8P0G - chains A and B of the 5 polymer chains in the assembly; structure by electron microscopy, 3.17 A resolution.

[Chain A]
Molecule: Polymerase acidic protein
Source organism: Thogotovirus thogotoense
UniProtKB: P27194 (PA_THOGV); numbering as in UniProt (aligned over 1-622)
Chain sequence (622 residues; each row starts with the number of its first residue):
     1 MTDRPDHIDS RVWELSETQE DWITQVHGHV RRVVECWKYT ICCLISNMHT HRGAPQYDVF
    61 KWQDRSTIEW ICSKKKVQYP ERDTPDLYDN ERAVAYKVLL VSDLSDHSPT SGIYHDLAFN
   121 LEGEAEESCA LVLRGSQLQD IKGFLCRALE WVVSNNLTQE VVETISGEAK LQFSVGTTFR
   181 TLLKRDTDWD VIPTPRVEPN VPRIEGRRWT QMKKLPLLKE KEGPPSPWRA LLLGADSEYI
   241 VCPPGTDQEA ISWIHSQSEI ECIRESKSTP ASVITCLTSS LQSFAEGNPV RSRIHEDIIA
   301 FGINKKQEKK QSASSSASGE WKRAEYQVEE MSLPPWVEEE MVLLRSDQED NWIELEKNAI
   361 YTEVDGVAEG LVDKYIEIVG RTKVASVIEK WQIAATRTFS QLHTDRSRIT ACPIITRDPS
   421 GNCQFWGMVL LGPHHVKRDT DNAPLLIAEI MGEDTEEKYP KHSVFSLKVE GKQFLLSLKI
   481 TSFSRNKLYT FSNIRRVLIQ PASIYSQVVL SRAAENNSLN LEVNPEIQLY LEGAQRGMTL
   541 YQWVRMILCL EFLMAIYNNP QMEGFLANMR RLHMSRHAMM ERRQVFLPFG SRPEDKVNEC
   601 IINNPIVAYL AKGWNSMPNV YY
Disordered / not traced: 1-169

[Chain B]
Molecule: RNA-directed RNA polymerase catalytic subunit
Source organism: Thogotovirus thogotoense
Notes: EC 2.7.7.48
UniProtKB: O41353 (RDRP_THOGV); residues 1-710 here = UniProt positions 1-710
Chain sequence (710 residues; numbered 1 to 710; the number before each row is that of its first residue):
     1 MNLFTPRSEI NPTTTQELLY AYTGPAPVAY GTRTRAVLEN IIRPYQYFYK EPNVQRALDI
    61 KTGCKEPEDI NVEGPSSGFH TASVLKLADN FFRKYRPAME KLKYWILVKL PKLKYAELSK
   121 GRQTYSFIHK RNLPAPIALE ETVEFLEQNL RRKIGPTLLS YCQAIADVME LDETTYEGAR
   181 DPRPWDIQLE EIDSDEEDPL FRQVGREETY TIKFSREELW DQMRTLNTMW KHLERGRLNR
   241 RTIATPSMLI RGFVKIVEDA AKEILENVPT SGVPVGGEEK LAKLASKQTF HTAVTGELSG
   301 DQEKFNECLD PDAMRLMWTV FLRKLGCPDW IMELFNIPFM VFKSKLADMG EGLVYTKGKL
   361 TDRKPLGEMP SEFDDLVRNV VGNSISCRLG MFMGMYNLTS TLLALISIER EELTGSHVES
   421 SDDFIHFFNC KTHEEMFKQA ETLRLTLKLV GINMSPSKCI LISPAGIGEF NSKFHHRDFV
   481 GNVATELPAL VPNGTNPMTD LAMGLNVIKH SVNTGQMNLC TGALAMRIFN HAYKYAYMAL
   541 GVTRRTRFME ENAITPLLTN QGASPVHSFS TMHLDEVALR RHLGLLDEET LRRILNPNNP
   601 VTQKGDPSMF FRIENKMPQI MEDYSVPSCF KYTLSRNRTI QDKPHKALLN KEERYQRVTS
   661 IINKLFPEVL IQEASAPGTV RESLKRRLEL VVERSDLDEE RKKRILSRIF
Disordered / not traced: 179-205, 605-618, 638-644
Sequence notes: conflict W230 (Cys in O41353)

[Chain A / chain B interface]
Residue-residue contacts - 277 pairs, chain A then chain B:
  L171(A) - W330(B)
  Q172(A) - L159(B)
  Q172(A) - W330(B)
  F173(A) - C162(B)
  F173(A) - Q163(B)
  F173(A) - A166(B)  hydrophobic
  F173(A) - F253(B)  hydrophobic
  F173(A) - W330(B)
  F173(A) - I337(B)  hydrophobic
  S174(A) - Q163(B)  hydrogen bond (backbone-side chain)
  S174(A) - A166(B)
  V175(A) - I337(B)  hydrophobic
  G176(A) - E170(B)  hydrogen bond (backbone-side chain)
  T178(A) - E170(B)
  T178(A) - R216(B)
  F179(A) - M169(B)  hydrophobic
  F179(A) - E170(B)
  F179(A) - W220(B)  hydrophobic
  R180(A) - E333(B)  salt bridge
  L182(A) - R216(B)
  L182(A) - E217(B)
  L182(A) - W220(B)
  L183(A) - I337(B)  hydrophobic
  L183(A) - M340(B)
  L183(A) - V341(B)  hydrophobic
  K184(A) - M340(B)
  R185(A) - K61(B)  hydrogen bond (backbone-side chain)
  R185(A) - E217(B)  salt bridge
  D186(A) - K61(B)
  D186(A) - K343(B)
  D186(A) - S344(B)
  D186(A) - R388(B)  salt bridge
  T187(A) - T62(B)  hydrogen bond
  T187(A) - D312(B)  hydrogen bond
  T187(A) - R315(B)
  D188(A) - K61(B)
  D188(A) - T62(B)  hydrogen bond (backbone-side chain)
  W189(A) - T62(B)
  W189(A) - F79(B)  hydrophobic
  W189(A) - D312(B)
  W189(A) - R315(B)
  D190(A) - R315(B)  hydrogen bond (backbone-side chain)
  D190(A) - M340(B)
  V191(A) - R315(B)  hydrogen bond (backbone-side chain)
  V191(A) - E333(B)
  V191(A) - N336(B)  hydrogen bond (backbone-side chain)
  V191(A) - M340(B)  hydrophobic
  I192(A) - D329(B)
  I192(A) - M332(B)  hydrophobic
  I192(A) - N336(B)
  P193(A) - R315(B)
  P193(A) - L316(B)  hydrophobic
  P193(A) - T319(B)
  P193(A) - R323(B)  hydrogen bond (backbone-side chain)
  P193(A) - N336(B)
  P195(A) - T81(B)
  P195(A) - L316(B)
  V197(A) - T81(B)
  V197(A) - L85(B)  hydrophobic
  E198(A) - A82(B)
  P199(A) - A82(B)
  P199(A) - L85(B)  hydrophobic
  P199(A) - K86(B)
  N200(A) - A82(B)  hydrogen bond (backbone-backbone)
  N200(A) - S83(B)  hydrogen bond (backbone-backbone)
  N200(A) - K86(B)
  V201(A) - R410(B)
  P202(A) - P67(B)  hydrophobic
  P202(A) - H80(B)
  P202(A) - S83(B)
  I204(A) - P67(B)  hydrophobic
  I204(A) - I70(B)  hydrophobic
  I204(A) - V72(B)  hydrophobic
  I204(A) - L445(B)
  I204(A) - L449(B)  hydrophobic
  E205(A) - V72(B)
  G206(A) - V72(B)
  G206(A) - E441(B)
  G206(A) - L445(B)
  R207(A) - V72(B)
  R207(A) - E73(B)  salt bridge
  R207(A) - E441(B)  hydrogen bond (backbone-side chain)
  W209(A) - L298(B)  hydrophobic
  W209(A) - E441(B)  hydrogen bond
  W209(A) - L461(B)  hydrophobic
  A313(A) - K359(B)
  A313(A) - L360(B)
  A317(A) - L360(B)  hydrophobic
  S318(A) - K357(B)
  G319(A) - K357(B)  hydrogen bond (backbone-side chain)
  W321(A) - Y355(B)
  W321(A) - K357(B)
  W321(A) - D362(B)
  W321(A) - K364(B)
  K322(A) - Y355(B)
  K322(A) - T356(B)  hydrogen bond (backbone-backbone)
  R323(A) - R35(B)
  R323(A) - L353(B)
  R323(A) - V354(B)  hydrogen bond (side chain-backbone)
  R323(A) - Y355(B)
  R323(A) - S371(B)
  R323(A) - E372(B)  salt bridge
  A324(A) - V354(B)  hydrogen bond (backbone-backbone)
  A324(A) - Y355(B)
  A324(A) - T356(B)
  Y326(A) - V354(B)
  M341(A) - L3(B)  hydrophobic
  L355(A) - R527(B)
  E356(A) - R527(B)
  E356(A) - K534(B)  salt bridge
  E356(A) - S564(B)
  E356(A) - P565(B)
  K357(A) - R527(B)
  K357(A) - P565(B)
  N358(A) - A523(B)
  N358(A) - H567(B)
  A359(A) - P565(B)
  A359(A) - V566(B)
  A359(A) - H567(B)  hydrogen bond (backbone-backbone)
  A359(A) - S568(B)  hydrogen bond (backbone-side chain)
  I360(A) - S568(B)
  Y361(A) - V566(B)  hydrogen bond (side chain-backbone)
  Y361(A) - S568(B)
  Y361(A) - T571(B)
  Y361(A) - L583(B)
  T362(A) - S570(B)
  V364(A) - L519(B)  hydrophobic
  V364(A) - F569(B)  hydrophobic
  D365(A) - S568(B)  hydrogen bond
  D365(A) - F569(B)
  D365(A) - S570(B)  hydrogen bond
  A368(A) - L519(B)
  A368(A) - A523(B)  hydrophobic
  E369(A) - R527(B)  salt bridge
  L371(A) - C520(B)  hydrophobic
  V372(A) - C520(B)
  V372(A) - A523(B)  hydrophobic
  V372(A) - L524(B)
  V372(A) - R527(B)
  D373(A) - R527(B)  salt bridge
  Y375(A) - L524(B)  hydrophobic
  I376(A) - R527(B)
  T396(A) - Y535(B)
  S400(A) - Y535(B)  hydrogen bond
  T440(A) - V28(B)
  T440(A) - Y30(B)
  Y489(A) - V491(B)
  T490(A) - T23(B)
  T490(A) - G24(B)
  T490(A) - P25(B)
  F491(A) - P25(B)
  N493(A) - V491(B)
  R495(A) - H531(B)
  R496(A) - L487(B)
  R496(A) - P488(B)
  V497(A) - T23(B)
  L498(A) - L524(B)
  I499(A) - L487(B)  hydrophobic
  I499(A) - L490(B)  hydrophobic
  I499(A) - T521(B)
  I499(A) - I528(B)  hydrophobic
  Q500(A) - E17(B)  hydrogen bond (side chain-backbone)
  Q500(A) - L18(B)
  Q500(A) - Y20(B)  hydrogen bond (side chain-backbone)
  Q500(A) - Y22(B)
  Q500(A) - T23(B)
  A502(A) - L524(B)  hydrophobic
  S503(A) - E17(B)
  S503(A) - T521(B)
  I504(A) - L18(B)  hydrophobic
  S506(A) - N518(B)  hydrogen bond
  S506(A) - C520(B)
  Q507(A) - T14(B)
  Q507(A) - E17(B)  hydrogen bond
  Q507(A) - N518(B)
  V508(A) - E9(B)
  V508(A) - I10(B)  hydrophobic
  R512(A) - E9(B)  salt bridge
  P525(A) - E9(B)
  E526(A) - S8(B)
  E526(A) - E9(B)
  I527(A) - E9(B)
  Q528(A) - P6(B)
  Q528(A) - R7(B)  hydrogen bond (backbone-backbone)
  Q528(A) - S8(B)
  L529(A) - T5(B)
  L529(A) - P6(B)  hydrophobic
  L529(A) - R7(B)
  Y530(A) - N2(B)  hydrogen bond (backbone-side chain)
  Y530(A) - R7(B)  hydrogen bond
  W543(A) - L3(B)  hydrogen bond (side chain-backbone)
  W543(A) - P6(B)  hydrophobic
  W543(A) - I10(B)  hydrophobic
  M546(A) - L3(B)  hydrophobic
  I547(A) - L18(B)  hydrophobic
  L550(A) - F4(B)  hydrophobic
  E551(A) - F4(B)
  E551(A) - L18(B)
  M554(A) - F4(B)  hydrophobic
  M554(A) - L18(B)
  A555(A) - T23(B)
  A555(A) - G24(B)
  N558(A) - A21(B)
  N558(A) - G24(B)
  N558(A) - P25(B)  hydrogen bond (side chain-backbone)
  N558(A) - R235(B)
  P560(A) - P27(B)  hydrophobic
  P560(A) - L238(B)
  P560(A) - R240(B)
  Q561(A) - L238(B)
  E563(A) - P25(B)
  E563(A) - P27(B)
  E563(A) - R235(B)  salt bridge
  E563(A) - G236(B)
  L566(A) - L19(B)
  L566(A) - A21(B)  hydrophobic
  A567(A) - G236(B)
  M569(A) - M1(B)  hydrophobic
  R570(A) - Q16(B)
  R570(A) - L19(B)
  R570(A) - Y20(B)
  R571(A) - S457(B)
  R571(A) - K458(B)
  R571(A) - I460(B)
  R571(A) - E469(B)
  H573(A) - M1(B)
  H573(A) - F4(B)  hydrogen bond (side chain-backbone)
  H573(A) - T5(B)
  H573(A) - P12(B)  hydrogen bond (side chain-backbone)
  H573(A) - T15(B)  hydrogen bond
  H573(A) - L19(B)
  M574(A) - Q16(B)
  M574(A) - I462(B)  hydrophobic
  M574(A) - I467(B)  hydrophobic
  M574(A) - G468(B)
  M574(A) - E469(B)
  S575(A) - I460(B)
  R576(A) - T5(B)
  H577(A) - N11(B)
  H577(A) - P12(B)
  H577(A) - T13(B)  hydrogen bond
  H577(A) - H476(B)
  A578(A) - I462(B)  hydrophobic
  A578(A) - I467(B)  hydrophobic
  M580(A) - T5(B)
  M580(A) - P12(B)  hydrophobic
  E581(A) - H476(B)  salt bridge
  E581(A) - R477(B)  salt bridge
  R583(A) - I462(B)
  R583(A) - S463(B)
  R583(A) - P464(B)  hydrogen bond (side chain-backbone)
  R583(A) - A465(B)  hydrogen bond (side chain-backbone)
  R583(A) - I467(B)
  Q584(A) - L461(B)
  Q584(A) - I462(B)
  Q584(A) - S463(B)  hydrogen bond (backbone-backbone)
  V585(A) - I460(B)  hydrophobic
  V585(A) - L461(B)
  F586(A) - F437(B)  hydrophobic
  F586(A) - L461(B)  hydrogen bond (backbone-backbone)
  L587(A) - C459(B)
  P588(A) - P456(B)
  P588(A) - C459(B)
  F589(A) - E73(B)
  F589(A) - P456(B)
  G590(A) - P456(B)
  S591(A) - P456(B)
  R592(A) - S457(B)  hydrogen bond (backbone-side chain)
  P593(A) - S457(B)
  K596(A) - S457(B)
  E599(A) - L238(B)
  L610(A) - M1(B)
  G613(A) - M1(B)
  W614(A) - M1(B)
  M617(A) - M1(B)
  M617(A) - N2(B)
  M617(A) - T5(B)
Other interface residues (no listed pair), chain A (141 interface residues in all): T177, T194, S314, E320, V367, Q392, K487, L510, S511, M562, G564, N568, C600, S616
Other interface residues (no listed pair), chain B (150 interface residues in all): A26, L87, M223, R224, R237, S299, L334, T361, M369, P370, H433, A440, R444, M454, G466, F474, A489, A525, M526, N530, A532, L579

[In short]
The interface between chain A and chain B involves 141 residues on one side and 150 on the other; the contacts
include 42 hydrogen bonds and 12 salt bridges. Polar pairs include R180(A)-E333(B), R185(A)-E217(B) and
D186(A)-R388(B).
Chain A is Polymerase acidic protein and chain B is RNA-directed RNA polymerase catalytic subunit, both from
Thogotovirus thogotoense; the structure, Thogoto virus polymerase in Mode A conformation and bound to 35-mer
loop promoter RNA, was determined by electron microscopy.
